8DZ4 - chains I and H of the 23 polymer chains in the assembly; structure by electron microscopy, 3.20 A resolution.

# Chain I
Molecule: Circumsporozoite protein
From: Plasmodium falciparum
Chain sequence (278 residues; row label = number of the first residue in the row; numbers below 1 keep their minus sign (Tyr-76 is residue -76)):
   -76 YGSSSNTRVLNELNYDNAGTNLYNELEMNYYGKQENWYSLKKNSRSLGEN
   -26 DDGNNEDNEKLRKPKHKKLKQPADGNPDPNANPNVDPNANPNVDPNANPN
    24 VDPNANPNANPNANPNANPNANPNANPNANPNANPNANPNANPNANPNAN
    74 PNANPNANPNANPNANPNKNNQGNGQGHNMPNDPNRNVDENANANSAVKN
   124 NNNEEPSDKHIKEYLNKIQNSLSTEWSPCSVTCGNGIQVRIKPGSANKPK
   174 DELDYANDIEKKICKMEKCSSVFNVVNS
Unresolved in the structure: -76 to 0, 89-201

# Chain H
Molecule: 356 Fab heavy chain
From: Homo sapiens
Notes: antibody fragment or engineered binder
Chain sequence (228 residues; row label = number of the first residue in the row; a row labelled like 82A-82C holds insertion residues (82A, then the next letters in order)):
     1 QVQLVESGGGVVQPGRSLRLSCAASGFTFRNFGMHWVRQTPGKGLEWVAV
    51 IW
   52A H
    53 DGSNKFYADSVEGRFTISRDNSKNMIYLQM
82A-82C NSL
    83 RVEDTAIYYCARDSLFYD
100A-100G HDNSGYY
   101 GYWGQGTLVTVSSASTKGPSVFPLAPSSKSTSGGTAALGCLVKDYFPEPV
   151 TVSWNSGALTSGVHTFPAVLQSSGLYSLSSVVTVPSSSLGTQTYICNVNH
   201 KPSNTKVDKKVEPKSCD
Unresolved in the structure: 114-217
Disulfide bonds: Cys22-Cys92

# Chain I / chain H interface
Residue-residue contacts (26; chain I residue first):
  Ala40(I) with Phe58(H), hydrophobic
  Asn41(I) with Phe58(H)
  Pro42(I) with Phe58(H), hydrophobic
  Ala44(I) with Trp52(H), hydrophobic
  Asn45(I) with Trp52(H); Tyr99(H); Asp100(H), hydrogen bond (side chain-backbone); His100A(H); Ser100D(H), hydrogen bond
  Pro46(I) with Trp52(H), hydrophobic; His52A(H), hydrogen bond (backbone-side chain); Asp95(H); Ser100D(H)
  Asn47(I) with Asn31(H); Phe32(H); Gly33(H), hydrogen bond (side chain-backbone); His52A(H); Asp95(H); Ser96(H); Tyr99(H)
  Ala48(I) with Asn31(H), hydrogen bond (backbone-backbone); Tyr99(H)
  Asn49(I) with Tyr99(H), hydrogen bond; His100A(H)
  Pro50(I) with Tyr99(H)
  Asn51(I) with Tyr99(H)
Other interface residues (no listed pair), chain H (13 interface residues in all): Ile51
From the paper, about this interface:
  - epitope / paratope residues, chain H: Phe32(H), Trp52(H), His52A(H)

# Summary
The interface between chain I and chain H involves 11 residues on one side and 13 on the other, with 6
hydrogen bonds. Polar contacts include Asn45(I)-Ser100D(H), Asn45(I)-Asp100(H) and Pro46(I)-His52A(H). The
paper reports epitope/paratope residues Phe32(H), Trp52(H) and His52A(H).
Chain I is Circumsporozoite protein (Plasmodium falciparum) and chain H is 356 Fab heavy chain (Homo sapiens);
the structure, Cryo-EM structure of 356 Fab in complex with recombinant shortened Plasmodium falciparum
circumsporozoite protein (rsCSP), was determined by electron microscopy together with 8DYW, 8DYX, 8DYY and
8EKF from the same study.
